Entry 6IRQ (X-ray diffraction, 1.91 A resolution); this record covers chains B and C of the 6 polymer chains in the assembly.

== Chain B (and C) ==
Protein: Single-stranded DNA-binding protein
Organism: Pseudomonas aeruginosa PAO1
Notes: chain C of this document is another copy of the same molecule, construct and numbering; everything in this record applies to it too
UniProt: P40947 (SSB_PSEAE); residue numbers follow UniProt; this construct covers 1-115
Amino-acid sequence (121 residues; numbered 1 to 121; the number before each row is that of its first residue):
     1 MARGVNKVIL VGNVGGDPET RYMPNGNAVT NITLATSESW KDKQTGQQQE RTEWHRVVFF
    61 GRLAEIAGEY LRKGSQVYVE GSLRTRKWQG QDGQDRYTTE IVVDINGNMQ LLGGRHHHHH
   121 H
Disordered / not traced: 1-2, 40-49, 114-121 (chain C: 1-2, 41-45, 92-93, 114-121)
Differences from the reference sequence: expression tag (116-121)
Reported in the primary citation:
  - binding site for the 25-nt DNA strand: Arg-3, Lys-7, Asn-13, Thr-33, Thr-52, Trp-54, Arg-56, Arg-62, Tyr-70, Lys-73, Met-109, Leu-111
  - binding site for the 25-nt DNA strand: Lys-7, Asn-13, Thr-33, Thr-52, Trp-54, Arg-56, Arg-62, Lys-73, Arg-86, Trp-88, Thr-98, Asn-106, Met-109, Leu-111

== Chain B / chain C interface ==
Residue-residue contacts (9):
  Ile-9(B) with Ile-9(C), hydrophobic
  Val-11(B) with Leu-112(C), hydrophobic
  Gln-76(B) with Leu-112(C); Gly-113(C), hydrogen bond (side chain-backbone)
  Tyr-78(B) with Val-11(C), hydrophobic
  Leu-112(B) with Gln-76(C); Leu-112(C), hydrophobic
  Gly-113(B) with Gln-76(C), hydrogen bond (backbone-side chain); Gly-113(C)
Other interface residues (no listed pair), chain B (7 interface residues in all): Leu-111
Other interface residues (no listed pair), chain C (6 interface residues in all): Tyr-78

== Summary ==
7 residues of chain B and 6 residues of chain C are in contact; the contacts include 2 hydrogen bonds. The
hydrogen-bonded pair is Gln-76(B)/Gly-113(C). From the paper: a binding site for the 25-nt DNA strand at
Arg-3(B), Lys-7(B) and Asn-13(B) among others.
Both chains are Single-stranded DNA-binding protein (Pseudomonas aeruginosa PAO1). Entry 6IRQ (Complexed
crystal structure of PaSSB with ssDNA dT25 at 1.91 angstrom resolution) was determined by X-ray diffraction.
